Entry 1KWC (X-ray diffraction, 2.10 A resolution); this record covers chain B.

Chain B:
Name: 2,3-dihydroxybiphenyl dioxygenase
From: Pseudomonas sp
Notes: EC 1.13.11.39
UniProtKB: P17297 (BPHC_PSES1); numbering as in UniProt (aligned over 1-292)
Sequence (292 residues; numbered 1 to 292; the number before each row is that of its first residue):
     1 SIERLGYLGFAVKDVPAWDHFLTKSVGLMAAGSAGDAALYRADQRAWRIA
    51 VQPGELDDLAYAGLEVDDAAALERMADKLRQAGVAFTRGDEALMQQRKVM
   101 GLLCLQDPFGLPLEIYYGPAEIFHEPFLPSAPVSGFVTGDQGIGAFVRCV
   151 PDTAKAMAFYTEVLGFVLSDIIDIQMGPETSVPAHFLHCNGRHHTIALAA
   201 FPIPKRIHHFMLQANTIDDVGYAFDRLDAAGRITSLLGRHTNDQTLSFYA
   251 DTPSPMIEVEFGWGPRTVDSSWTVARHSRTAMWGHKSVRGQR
Disordered / not traced: 289-292
Differences from the reference sequence: engineered mutation Ala145 (His in P17297)
Small-molecule neighbours: biphenyl-2,3-diol (BPY): Val147, Ile172, Ile174, Phe186, His194, Phe201, His208, His209, His240, Asn242, Asp243, Tyr249, Glu260, Thr280

In short:
Chain B binds biphenyl-2,3-diol.
Chain B is 2,3-dihydroxybiphenyl dioxygenase (Pseudomonas sp); the structure, The His145Ala mutant of
2,3-dihydroxybiphenyl dioxygenase in complex with 2,3-dihydroxybiphenyl, was determined by X-ray diffraction,
deposited together with 1KW8, 1KW9, 1KWB, 1KW3 and 1KW6.
